PDB entry 6RJG | electron microscopy, 3.20 A resolution | chains C and E of the 6 polymer chains in the assembly

== Chain C ==
Molecule: Cas 9
Organism: Streptococcus thermophilus DGCC 7710
Notes: EC 3.1.-.-
Amino-acid sequence (1121 residues; each row starts with the number of its first residue):
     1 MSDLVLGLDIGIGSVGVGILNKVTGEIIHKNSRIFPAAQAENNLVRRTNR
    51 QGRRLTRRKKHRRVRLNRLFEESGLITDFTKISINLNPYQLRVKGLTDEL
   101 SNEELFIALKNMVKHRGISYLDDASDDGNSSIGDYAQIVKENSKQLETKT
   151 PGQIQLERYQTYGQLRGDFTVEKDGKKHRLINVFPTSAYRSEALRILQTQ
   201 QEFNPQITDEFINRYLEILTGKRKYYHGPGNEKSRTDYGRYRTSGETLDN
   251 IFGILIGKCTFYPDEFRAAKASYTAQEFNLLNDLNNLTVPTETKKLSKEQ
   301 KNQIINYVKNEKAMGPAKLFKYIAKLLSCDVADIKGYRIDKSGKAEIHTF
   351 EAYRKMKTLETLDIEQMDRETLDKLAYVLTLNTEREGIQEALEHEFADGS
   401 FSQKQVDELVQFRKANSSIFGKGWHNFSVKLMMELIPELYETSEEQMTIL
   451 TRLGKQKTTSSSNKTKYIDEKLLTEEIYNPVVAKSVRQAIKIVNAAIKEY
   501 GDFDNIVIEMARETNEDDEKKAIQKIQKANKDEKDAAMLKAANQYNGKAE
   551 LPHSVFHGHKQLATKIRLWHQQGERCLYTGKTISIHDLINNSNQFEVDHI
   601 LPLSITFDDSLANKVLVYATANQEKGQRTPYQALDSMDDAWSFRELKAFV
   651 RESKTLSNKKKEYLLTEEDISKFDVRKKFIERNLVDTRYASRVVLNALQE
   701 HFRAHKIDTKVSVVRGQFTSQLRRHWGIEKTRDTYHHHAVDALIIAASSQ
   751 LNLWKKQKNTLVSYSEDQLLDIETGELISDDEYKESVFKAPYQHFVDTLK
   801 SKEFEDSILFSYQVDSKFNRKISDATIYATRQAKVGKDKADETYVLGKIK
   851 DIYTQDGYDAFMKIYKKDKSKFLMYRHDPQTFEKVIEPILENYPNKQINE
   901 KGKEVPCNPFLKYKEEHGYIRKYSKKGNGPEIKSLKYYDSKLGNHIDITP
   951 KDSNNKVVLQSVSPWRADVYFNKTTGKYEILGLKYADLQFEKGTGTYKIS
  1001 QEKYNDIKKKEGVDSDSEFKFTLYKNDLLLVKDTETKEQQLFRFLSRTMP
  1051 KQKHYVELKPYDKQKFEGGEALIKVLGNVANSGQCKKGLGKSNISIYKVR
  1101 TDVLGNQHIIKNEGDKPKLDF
Not modelled in the structure: 1-2, 122-132, 288-295, 510-689, 715-804, 893-908
From the paper describing this entry:
  - binding site for ntPAM: Lys1086

== Chain E ==
Molecule: tDNA59
Sequence (59 nucleotides; row label = number of the first residue in the row):
     1 ATGGTTCTGGTTTCATTTTCTGCAATACTTTTATCAACGCAAGAGGTGCT
    51 TCTGTTATG
Not modelled in the structure: 1-10, 43-59

== Interface between chain C and chain E ==
Contacting residue pairs (35; chain C residue first):
  Tyr120(C) - DC28(E)  sugar contact
  Tyr225(C) - DT30(E)  sugar contact
  Phe252(C) - DT31(E)  base contact
  Leu255(C) - DT32(E)  phosphate contact
  Ile256(C) - DT32(E)  phosphate contact
  Ile256(C) - DA33(E)  phosphate contact
  Gly257(C) - DA33(E)  hydrogen bond to the phosphate
  Arg267(C) - DA33(E)  salt bridge to the phosphate
  Arg267(C) - DT34(E)  salt bridge to the phosphate
  Asn286(C) - DA41(E)  sugar contact
  Lys335(C) - DA41(E)  phosphate contact
  Gly336(C) - DC40(E)  phosphate contact
  Gly336(C) - DA41(E)  phosphate contact
  Tyr337(C) - DC40(E)  sugar contact
  Trp424(C) - DT32(E)  hydrogen bond to the phosphate
  Trp424(C) - DA33(E)  phosphate contact
  Glu445(C) - DA41(E)  sugar contact
  Glu445(C) - DA42(E)  sugar contact
  Met447(C) - DA42(E)  base contact
  Tyr478(C) - DC35(E)  phosphate contact
  Tyr478(C) - DA36(E)  phosphate contact
  Asp824(C) - DC23(E)  phosphate contact
  Asp824(C) - DA24(E)  phosphate contact
  Ala825(C) - DA24(E)  hydrogen bond to the phosphate
  Thr826(C) - DA24(E)  hydrogen bond to the phosphate
  Tyr828(C) - DC23(E)  sugar contact
  Met1049(C) - DT18(E)  base contact
  Gln1052(C) - DT16(E)  base contact
  Gln1052(C) - DT17(E)  base contact
  Tyr1055(C) - DT16(E)  sugar contact
  Tyr1055(C) - DT17(E)  hydrogen bond to the phosphate
  Asn1081(C) - DT19(E)  phosphate contact
  Ser1082(C) - DT19(E)  hydrogen bond to the phosphate
  Lys1087(C) - DT18(E)  salt bridge to the phosphate
  Lys1091(C) - DT17(E)  salt bridge to the phosphate
Interface residues without a listed pair, chain C (36 interface residues in all): Gly133, Tyr135, Arg338, Thr383, Ile477, Lys863, Asn1078, Ala1080, Gln1084, Lys1086
Interface residues without a listed pair, chain E (22 interface residues in all): DC20, DG22, DA27, DT29, DG39

== In short ==
Chain C and chain E form an interface of 36 and 22 residues respectively; the contacts include 6 hydrogen
bonds and 4 salt bridges. Polar pairs include Gly257(C)-DA33(E), Trp424(C)-DT32(E) and Ala825(C)-DA24(E). From
the paper: a binding site for ntPAM at Lys1086(C).
Chain C is Cas 9 (Streptococcus thermophilus DGCC 7710) and chain E is tDNA59; the structure, Cryo-EM
structure of St1Cas9-sgRNA-AcrIIA6-tDNA59-ntPAM complex, was determined by electron microscopy together with
6RJ9, 6RJA and 6RJD from the same study.
